PDB entry 8XKY | electron microscopy, 3.42 A resolution | chains B and F of the 10 polymer chains in the assembly

# Chain B
Protein: Mitochondrial import receptor subunit TOM22
Source organism: Saccharomyces cerevisiae
UniProt: P49334 (TOM22_YEAST); residue numbers follow UniProt; this construct covers 1-152
Sequence (172 residues; numbered 1 to 172; the number before each row is that of its first residue):
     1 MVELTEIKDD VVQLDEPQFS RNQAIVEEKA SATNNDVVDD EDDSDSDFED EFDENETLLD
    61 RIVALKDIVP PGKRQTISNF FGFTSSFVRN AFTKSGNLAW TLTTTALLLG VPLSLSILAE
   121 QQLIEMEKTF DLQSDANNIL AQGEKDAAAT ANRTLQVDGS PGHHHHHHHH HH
Not modelled in the structure: 1-85, 136-172
Sequence notes: expression tag (153-172)
Curated features (UniProtKB/Swiss-Prot):
  - modified residue (Phosphoserine): S44, S46

# Chain F
Protein: Mitochondrial import receptor subunit TOM40
Source organism: Saccharomyces cerevisiae
UniProt: P23644 (TOM40_YEAST); residues 1-387 here = UniProt positions 1-387
Sequence (387 residues; row label = number of the first residue in the row):
     1 MSAPTPLAEA SQIPTIPALS PLTAKQSKGN FFSSNPISSF VVDTYKQLHS HRQSLELVNP
    61 GTVENLNKEV SRDVFLSQYF FTGLRADLNK AFSMNPAFQT SHTFSIGSQA LPKYAFSALF
   121 ANDNLFAQGN IDNDLSVSGR LNYGWDKKNI SKVNLQISDG QPTMCQLEQD YQASDFSVNV
   181 KTLNPSFSEK GEFTGVAVAS FLQSVTPQLA LGLETLYSRT DGSAPGDAGV SYLTRYVSKK
   241 QDWIFSGQLQ ANGALIASLW RKVAQNVEAG IETTLQAGMV PITDPLMGTP IGIQPTVEGS
   301 TTIGAKYEYR QSVYRGTLDS NGKVACFLER KVLPTLSVLF CGEIDHFKND TKIGCGLQFE
   361 TAGNQELLML QQGLDADGNP LQALPQL
Not modelled in the structure: 1-48, 277-294, 374-387

# How chain B and chain F interact
Residue-residue contacts (8; chain B residue first):
  W100(B) - F104(F)
  W100(B) - K113(F)  hydrogen bond (side chain-backbone)
  T103(B) - F104(F)
  L107(B) - A86(F)  hydrophobic
  L108(B) - L84(F)  hydrophobic
  V111(B) - L357(F)  hydrophobic
  L115(B) - L336(F)  hydrophobic
  L118(B) - L333(F)  hydrophobic
Also at the interface, not in a pair above, chain B (8 interface residues in all): N97
Also at the interface, not in a pair above, chain F (11 interface residues in all): S105, I106, Y114, V332

# In short
8 residues of chain B and 11 residues of chain F are in contact, with 1 hydrogen bond. Its one hydrogen-bonded
contact is W100(B)-K113(F).
Here chain B is Mitochondrial import receptor subunit TOM22 and chain F is Mitochondrial import receptor
subunit TOM40, both from Saccharomyces cerevisiae. Entry 8XKY (Structure of the TOM40 complex annealed) was
determined by electron microscopy.
